7E8S - chains H and J of the 22 polymer chains in the assembly; structure by electron microscopy, 4.36 A resolution (low resolution: residue-level contacts below are approximate; hydrogen-bond / salt-bridge calls are withheld).

Chain H:
Name: Trafficking protein particle complex subunit 20
From: Saccharomyces cerevisiae (strain ATCC 204508 / S288c)
UniProt: P38334 (TRS20_YEAST); residues 1-175 here = UniProt positions 1-175
Chain sequence (175 residues; row label = number of the first residue in the row):
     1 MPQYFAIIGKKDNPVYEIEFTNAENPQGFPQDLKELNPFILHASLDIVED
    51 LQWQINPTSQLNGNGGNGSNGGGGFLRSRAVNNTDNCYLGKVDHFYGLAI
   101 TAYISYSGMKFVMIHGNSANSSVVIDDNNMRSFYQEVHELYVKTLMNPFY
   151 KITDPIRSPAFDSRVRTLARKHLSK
Not modelled in the structure: 1, 59-83, 174-175

Chain J:
Name: Trafficking protein particle complex II-specific subunit 120
From: Saccharomyces cerevisiae (strain ATCC 204508 / S288c)
UniProt: Q04183 (TR120_YEAST); numbering as in UniProt (aligned over 1-1289)
Chain sequence (1289 residues; each row starts with the number of its first residue):
     1 MNILKHFPSYVGPSKIRTLVIPIGHWTRKEFNNAVQKLSEFNEIHLSDVT
    51 PIDSPIFTPQGFPHGKLFFDFLTIDHDDALELFLYDFEPFRKTFVIIGLV
   101 NDYSDPLTNLNFMKEKYPTLISPNLVYASSTPTKELEQTIDTMENVFASS
   151 PDMQKNIETIMCDIARNFLTALNSYYSSYKHVTLRSPGAIGGNAVLKTTL
   201 IRQNSYTSSSSSTPMSAVQSSVSSSSKAGSVTTASKRLSSFEMTTNSLKR
   251 SASLKLATTLSTSENRSQQKSLGRQMKILGNFQLLAGRYVDALNSFVDAI
   301 TTLYKVRDYLWLGSALDGISICFLLLSYLGLSYQIPQIVSLICPVEKLNF
   351 ESSSTGISPVDSNSKATASTTASSTPRNSISIAAMQSPRNSIMSLSAPAL
   401 NIDVENINLPLLIKCISDKVLYYYDLSLMHNSEYAPQVVYCEFLLKTLTF
   451 MTSCYKSSEFSKDVLDNIVKNQHRALSDIPNSPMFPRFEVYFYSNKLFEL
   501 QLKEMQVEAQIKIYSTMAEVYRLLGYKRKQLFVLRLLMVALLATPNKIAW
   551 HPDYRTLIDTIIELLNINESEAKINVDDPSQSTWLILQKKILQLCIKVSR
   601 KINDFEYVAKFSSILITKYTHLLNQSEQDALFKEYIQPSITNESITSYWD
   651 PFILREVVINRILDSDPTSNEIPLESDVSSLESLENRQKTQDINPQEVFN
   701 PFKRVQPTSFVSNNSTKVPILVFLVGDKAEFTCRVQNPFKFDFTINDIQL
   751 DEEISEFCEIDRKAVSYSGPYNVKAESIRSITLPLIIKKPTYKKIYEISC
   801 LKISILKLPLQKFDIINDSRRSNPVEEEAEYSKCIYGKLKIKILPEQPQL
   851 ELLSTSKMTRNSWMMLDGTKTDFHITVRNKSLSCAINHIKIIPMNNIEQM
   901 LKPDYWKKMPPDDLYIMEKQLDWLSKSCVRIIKLPTVIKPNETITFDLEL
   951 DNTAVPFNFTGFDLLIEYGMSATDESCIYLKKLSIPYEVTLRRTIEVPSM
  1001 DIIPLNELFSSQVENVDWIEYVMSKIRAESNLHSRDFILLLLDFRNSWID
  1051 GIKLNVQFEDFTSNEYHVEASHTSRIIVPIKKIDYKKYNFENTPIPRIFP
  1101 GRQFIQSGLNEEQTIEMRQKFWCREHIISKLKCNWKLTTDQSVTGSVDFN
  1151 KFIEKFDHKMVYTIYPGRLFYGVQLLLDEPKVKVGEIINLKIITEPTSTC
  1201 RRKQNSTVNFLDIVIFDSKTSKILPRSNRRILYNGSLTKPISTTKVSEIN
  1251 LEIIPIEKGRYEFSVCISKSNNQDGIIQFDSENVILSVI
Not modelled in the structure: 1-264, 329-377, 569-582, 674-728, 831-856, 935-943
Sequence notes: conflict Phe1099 (Tyr in Q04183)

Chain H / chain J interface:
Pairs across the interface (39):
  Lys11(H) - Thr583(J)
  Asp12(H) - Arg528(J)
  Asp12(H) - Thr583(J)
  Asp12(H) - Trp584(J)
  Asn13(H) - Thr583(J)
  Asn13(H) - Trp584(J)
  Pro14(H) - Trp584(J)
  Lys34(H) - Lys590(J)
  Glu35(H) - Arg535(J)
  Leu36(H) - Arg535(J)
  Pro38(H) - Leu587(J)
  Phe39(H) - Phe532(J)
  Phe39(H) - Arg535(J)
  Phe39(H) - Ile591(J)
  Ile40(H) - Phe532(J)
  Leu41(H) - Trp584(J)
  His42(H) - Arg528(J)
  His42(H) - Leu531(J)
  His42(H) - Leu587(J)
  Ala43(H) - Lys529(J)
  Leu45(H) - Arg528(J)
  Asp46(H) - Tyr526(J)
  Asp46(H) - Arg528(J)
  Asp46(H) - Lys529(J)
  Ile47(H) - Phe492(J)
  Ile47(H) - Tyr526(J)
  Glu49(H) - Arg528(J)
  Asp50(H) - Tyr526(J)
  Thr58(H) - Glu489(J)
  Lys91(H) - Lys496(J)
  Val92(H) - Tyr493(J)
  Asp93(H) - Phe492(J)
  Asp93(H) - Tyr493(J)
  Asp93(H) - Lys496(J)
  His94(H) - Lys496(J)
  Phe95(H) - Glu499(J)
  Phe95(H) - Lys529(J)
  Phe95(H) - Phe532(J)
  Tyr96(H) - Glu499(J)
Also at the interface, not in a pair above, chain H (27 interface residues in all): Ile8, Leu51
Also at the interface, not in a pair above, chain J (19 interface residues in all): Lys527, Leu536, Leu565

Summary:
27 residues of chain H face 19 of chain J across their interface.
Here chain H is Trafficking protein particle complex subunit 20 and chain J is Trafficking protein particle
complex II-specific subunit 120, both from Saccharomyces cerevisiae (strain ATCC 204508 / S288c). Entry 7E8S
(Intact TRAPPII (state I)) was determined by electron microscopy, deposited together with 7E2C, 7E2D, 7E8T,
7E93, 7E94 and 7EA3.
